6T3U - chains B and A; structure by X-ray diffraction, 2.21 A resolution.

== Chain B (and A) ==
Molecule: Bacteriophytochrome
From: Deinococcus radiodurans
Notes: EC 2.7.13.3; chain A of this document is another copy of the same molecule, construct and numbering; everything in this record applies to it too
Reference sequence: Q9RZA4 (BPHY_DEIRA); numbering as in UniProt (aligned over 1-321)
Amino-acid sequence (343 residues; row label = number of the first residue in the row; numbers below 1 keep their minus sign (Met-13 is residue -13)):
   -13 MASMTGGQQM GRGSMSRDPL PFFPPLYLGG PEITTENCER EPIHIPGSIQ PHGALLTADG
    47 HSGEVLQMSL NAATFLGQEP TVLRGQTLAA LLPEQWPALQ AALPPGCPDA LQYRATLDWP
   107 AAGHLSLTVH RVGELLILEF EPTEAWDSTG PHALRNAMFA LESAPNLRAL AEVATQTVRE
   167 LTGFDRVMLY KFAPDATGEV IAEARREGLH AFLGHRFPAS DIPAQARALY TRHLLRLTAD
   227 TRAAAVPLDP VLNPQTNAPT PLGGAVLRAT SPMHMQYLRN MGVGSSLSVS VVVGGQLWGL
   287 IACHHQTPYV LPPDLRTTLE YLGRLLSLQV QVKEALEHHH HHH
Unresolved in the structure: -13 to 3, 131-136, 325-329 (chain A: -13 to 6, 132-136, 325-329)
Differences from the reference sequence: initiating methionine (-13); expression tag (-12 to 0, 322-329)
Swiss-Prot annotation at these positions:
  - binding site (a tetrapyrrole): Cys24
  - mutagenesis: Met259 (M259A: Binds PCB (in vitro), but difference spectrum is altered; M259C: Binds PCB (in vitro), but difference spectrum is altered), His260 (H260A: 100-fold reduction of chromophore-binding activity), Cys289 (C289A: Binds PCB (in vitro), but has aberrant spectral properties)
Covalently attached groups: 2(R),3(E)- phytochromobilin (LBV) linked to Cys24
Small-molecule neighbours: 2(R),3(E)- phytochromobilin (LBV; 3-[2-[(Z)-[3-(2-carboxyethyl)-5-[(Z)-(4-ethenyl-3-methyl-5-oxidanylidene-pyrrol-2-ylidene)methyl]-4-methyl-pyrrol-1-ium -2-ylidene]methyl]-5-[(Z)-[(3E)-3-ethylidene-4-methyl-5-oxidanylidene-pyrrolidin-2-ylidene]methyl]-4-methyl-1H-pyrrol-3- yl]propanoic acid): Glu27, Ile29, Met174, Tyr176, Val186, Phe203, Ser206, Asp207, Ile208, Pro209, Ala212, Tyr216, Arg254, Thr256, Ser257, Met259, His260, Tyr263, Leu264, Met267, Ser272, Ser274, Ala288, His290
Reported in the primary citation:
  - conformationally variable residues (helix shift): Tyr176, Phe203, Asp207, Ser257 to Val269

== Interface between chain B and chain A ==
Residue-residue contacts - 54 pairs, chain B then chain A:
  Pro94(B) - Ser149(A)
  Ala96(B) - Phe145(A)
  Leu97(B) - Phe145(A)
  Leu97(B) - Ala146(A)
  Leu97(B) - Ser149(A)
  Gln98(B) - Arg141(A)  hydrogen bond
  Gln98(B) - Asn142(A)
  Gln98(B) - Phe145(A)
  Tyr99(B) - Asn142(A)
  Arg100(B) - His138(A)
  Arg100(B) - Arg141(A)
  Arg100(B) - Asn142(A)  hydrogen bond (backbone-side chain)
  Thr102(B) - His138(A)  hydrogen bond
  Thr114(B) - Arg141(A)
  His138(B) - Arg100(A)
  His138(B) - Ala101(A)
  His138(B) - Thr102(A)  hydrogen bond
  His138(B) - Asp300(A)
  Leu140(B) - Tyr307(A)
  Arg141(B) - Gln98(A)  hydrogen bond
  Arg141(B) - Arg100(A)
  Arg141(B) - Thr303(A)
  Arg141(B) - Glu306(A)  salt bridge
  Arg141(B) - Tyr307(A)  hydrogen bond (backbone-side chain)
  Asn142(B) - Tyr99(A)
  Asn142(B) - Arg100(A)  hydrogen bond (side chain-backbone)
  Met144(B) - Tyr307(A)  hydrophobic
  Met144(B) - Arg310(A)
  Phe145(B) - Ala96(A)
  Phe145(B) - Leu97(A)
  Phe145(B) - Gln98(A)
  Phe145(B) - Glu306(A)
  Phe145(B) - Arg310(A)
  Ala146(B) - Leu97(A)
  Glu148(B) - Arg310(A)  salt bridge
  Ser149(B) - Pro94(A)
  Ser149(B) - Leu97(A)
  Asp300(B) - His138(A)
  Thr303(B) - Arg141(A)
  Glu306(B) - Arg141(A)  salt bridge
  Glu306(B) - Phe145(A)
  Tyr307(B) - Leu140(A)
  Tyr307(B) - Arg141(A)  hydrogen bond (side chain-backbone)
  Tyr307(B) - Met144(A)  hydrophobic
  Tyr307(B) - Tyr307(A)  hydrogen bond (side chain-backbone)
  Tyr307(B) - Leu311(A)  hydrophobic
  Arg310(B) - Met144(A)  hydrogen bond
  Arg310(B) - Phe145(A)
  Arg310(B) - Glu148(A)  salt bridge
  Arg310(B) - Leu311(A)
  Arg310(B) - Leu314(A)
  Leu314(B) - Arg310(A)
  Leu314(B) - Gln317(A)
  Gln317(B) - Gln317(A)
Interface residues without a listed pair, chain B (29 interface residues in all): Ala101, Leu220, Leu308, Leu311, Ser313
Interface residues without a listed pair, chain A (26 interface residues in all): Ser313

== In short ==
29 residues of chain B and 26 residues of chain A are in contact; the contacts include 10 hydrogen bonds and 4
salt bridges. Among the polar pairs are Arg141(B)-Glu306(A), Glu148(B)-Arg310(A) and Gln98(B)-Arg141(A).
2(R),3(E)- phytochromobilin is covalently linked to Cys24(B). From the paper: conformational variability at
Tyr176(B), Phe203(B) and Asp207(B) among others.
Both chains are Bacteriophytochrome (Deinococcus radiodurans). Entry 6T3U (PAS-GAF fragment from Deinococcus
radiodurans phytochrome 1ps after photoexcitation) was determined by X-ray diffraction, deposited together
with 6T3L.
